7XQ2 - chain A; structure by electron microscopy, 3.30 A resolution.

# Chain A
Molecule: Reduced folate transporter
Source organism: Homo sapiens
UniProt: P41440 (S19A1_HUMAN); residue numbers follow UniProt; this construct covers 1-506
Sequence (544 residues; each row starts with the number of its first residue; numbers below 1 keep their minus sign (Met-2 is residue -2)):
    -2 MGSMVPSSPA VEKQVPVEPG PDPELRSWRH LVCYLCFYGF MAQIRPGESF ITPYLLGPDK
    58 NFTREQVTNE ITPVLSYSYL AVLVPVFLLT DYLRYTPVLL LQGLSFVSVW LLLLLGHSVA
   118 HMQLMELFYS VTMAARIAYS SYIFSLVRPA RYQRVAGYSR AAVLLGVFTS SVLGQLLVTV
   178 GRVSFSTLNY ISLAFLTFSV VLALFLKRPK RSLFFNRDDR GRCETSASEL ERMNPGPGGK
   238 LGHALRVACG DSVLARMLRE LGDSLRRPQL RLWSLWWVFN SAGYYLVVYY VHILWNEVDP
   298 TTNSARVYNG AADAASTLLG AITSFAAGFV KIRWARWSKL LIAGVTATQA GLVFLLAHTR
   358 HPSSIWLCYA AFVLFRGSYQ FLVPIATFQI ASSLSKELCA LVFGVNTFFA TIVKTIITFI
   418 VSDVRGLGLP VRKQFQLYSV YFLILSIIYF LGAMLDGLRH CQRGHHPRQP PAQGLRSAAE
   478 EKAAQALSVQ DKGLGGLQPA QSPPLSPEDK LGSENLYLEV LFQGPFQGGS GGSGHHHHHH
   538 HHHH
Unresolved in the structure: -2 to 18, 218-247, 458-541
Differences from the reference sequence: initiating methionine (-2); expression tag (-1 to 0, 507-541)
Curated features (UniProtKB/Swiss-Prot):
  - region: Ala407 to Ser419 (Required for substrate-binding)
  - binding site (folate): Ile48, Thr49, Glu123, Arg133, Val164, Tyr281, Tyr282, Tyr286, Arg373, Gln377
  - binding site (2',3'-cGAMP): Arg133, Ile134, Ser137, Tyr149, Arg157, Tyr282, Ser321, Gln377, Pro381, Thr384, Lys393, Cys396, Phe400
  - modified residue: Met1 (N-acetylmethionine), Ser5 (Phosphoserine), Ser225 (Phosphoserine), Ser474 (Phosphoserine), Ser485 (Phosphoserine), Ser499 (Phosphoserine), Ser503 (Phosphoserine)
  - glycosylation: Asn58 (N-linked (GlcNAc...) asparagine)
Small-molecule neighbours:
  - cGAMP (1SY), molecule 1: Arg133, Ile134, Ser137, Trp274, Ser278, Tyr281, Tyr282, Ser321, Tyr376, Gln377, Val380, Pro381, Thr384
  - cGAMP (1SY), molecule 2: Tyr149, Gln150, Arg157, Trp274, Lys328, Pro381, Thr384, Phe385, Ala388, Lys393, Cys396, Phe400

# Summary
Chain A binds cGAMP. UniProt lists 10 folate-binding residues and 13 residues binding 2',3'-cGAMP.
Chain A is Reduced folate transporter (Homo sapiens); the structure, Structure of hSLC19A1+2'3'-cGAMP, was
determined by electron microscopy together with 7XPZ, 7XQ0, 7XQ1, 8GOE and 8GOF from the same study.
